Entry 3ZS8 (X-ray diffraction, 3.00 A resolution); this record covers chains A and B of the 4 polymer chains in the assembly.

# Chain A (and B)
Molecule: Atpase GET3
Organism: Saccharomyces cerevisiae
Notes: EC 3.6.3.16; chain B of this document is another copy of the same molecule, construct and numbering; everything in this record applies to it too
UniProt: Q12154 (GET3_YEAST); residue numbers follow UniProt; this construct covers 1-354
Amino-acid sequence (354 residues; each row starts with the number of its first residue):
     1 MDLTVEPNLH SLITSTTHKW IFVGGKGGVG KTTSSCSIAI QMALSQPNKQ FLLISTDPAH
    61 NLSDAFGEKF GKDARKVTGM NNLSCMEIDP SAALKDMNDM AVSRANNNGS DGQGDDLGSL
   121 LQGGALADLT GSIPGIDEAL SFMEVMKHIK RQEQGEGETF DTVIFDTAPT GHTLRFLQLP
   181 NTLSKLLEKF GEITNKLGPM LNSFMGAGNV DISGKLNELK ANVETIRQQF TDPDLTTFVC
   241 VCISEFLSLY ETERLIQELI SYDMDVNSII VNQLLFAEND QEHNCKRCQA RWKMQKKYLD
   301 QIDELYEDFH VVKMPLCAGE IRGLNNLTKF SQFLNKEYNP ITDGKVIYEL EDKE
Not modelled in the structure: 1-3, 97-134, 155-157, 198-219, 280-284, 352-354 (chain B: 1-3, 99-125, 191-210, 280-284, 352-354)
Swiss-Prot annotation at these positions:
  - active site: Asp57
  - binding site (ATP): Lys26 to Thr33, Glu245, Asn272, Pro315 to Arg322
  - binding site (Zn(2+)): Cys285, Cys288
Bound ions: Zn2+: Cys285, Cys288 (shared with Cys285(B), Cys288(B) of chain B)
What the authors report for this chain:
  - mutagenesis - D57N: unchanged binding to rGet1/2

# How chain A and chain B interact
Contacting residue pairs (23; chain A residue first):
  Glu245(A) - Glu245(B)
  Leu247(A) - Leu247(B)
  Leu247(A) - Ser248(B)
  Ser248(A) - Leu247(B)
  Leu275(A) - Arg287(B)
  Cys285(A) - Cys285(B)  hydrophobic
  Cys285(A) - Cys288(B)  hydrophobic
  Lys286(A) - Ala318(B)
  Lys286(A) - Tyr348(B)
  Lys286(A) - Glu351(B)  salt bridge
  Arg287(A) - Leu275(B)
  Arg287(A) - Cys288(B)
  Arg287(A) - Leu316(B)  hydrogen bond (side chain-backbone)
  Arg287(A) - Glu351(B)  salt bridge
  Cys288(A) - Cys285(B)  hydrophobic
  Cys288(A) - Arg287(B)
  Cys288(A) - Cys288(B)  hydrophobic
  Ala290(A) - Gly319(B)
  Arg291(A) - Arg291(B)
  Leu316(A) - Arg287(B)  hydrogen bond (backbone-side chain)
  Tyr348(A) - Lys286(B)
  Glu351(A) - Lys286(B)  salt bridge
  Glu351(A) - Arg287(B)  salt bridge
Other interface residues (no listed pair), chain A (19 interface residues in all): Lys26, Gly27, Phe246, Ala318, Gly319, Ile347
Other interface residues (no listed pair), chain B (19 interface residues in all): Lys26, Gly27, Phe246, Ala290, Ile347

# In short
The chain A/chain B interface involves 19 residues from each chain, with 2 hydrogen bonds and 4 salt bridges.
Among the polar pairs are Lys286(A)-Glu351(B), Arg287(A)-Glu351(B) and Arg287(A)-Leu316(B). The paper reports
that D57N of chain A leaves binding to rGet1/2 unchanged.
Both chains are Atpase GET3 (Saccharomyces cerevisiae). Entry 3ZS8 (S. cerevisiae Get3 complexed with a
cytosolic Get1 fragment) was determined by X-ray diffraction (same publication as 3ZS9).
